Entry 7SN9 (electron microscopy, 3.50 A resolution); this record covers chains b and e of the 42 polymer chains in the assembly.

[Chain b (and e)]
Name: Flagellin A
Source organism: Sinorhizobium meliloti
Notes: chain e of this document is another copy of the same molecule, construct and numbering; everything in this record applies to it too
Reference sequence: P13118 (FLAA_RHIML); numbering as in UniProt (aligned over 1-395)
Sequence (395 residues; each row starts with the number of its first residue):
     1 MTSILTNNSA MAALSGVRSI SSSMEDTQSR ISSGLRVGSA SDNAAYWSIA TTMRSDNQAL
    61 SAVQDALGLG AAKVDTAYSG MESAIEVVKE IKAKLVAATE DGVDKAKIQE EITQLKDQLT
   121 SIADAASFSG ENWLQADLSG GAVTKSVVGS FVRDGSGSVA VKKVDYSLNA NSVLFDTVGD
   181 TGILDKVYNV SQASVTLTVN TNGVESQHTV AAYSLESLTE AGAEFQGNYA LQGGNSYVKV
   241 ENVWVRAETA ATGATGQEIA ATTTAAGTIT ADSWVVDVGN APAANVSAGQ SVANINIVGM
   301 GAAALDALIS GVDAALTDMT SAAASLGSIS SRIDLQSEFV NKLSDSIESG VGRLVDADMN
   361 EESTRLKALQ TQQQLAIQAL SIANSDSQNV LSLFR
Disordered / not traced: 1
Sequence notes: conflict G16 (Thr in P13118), V17 (Leu in P13118)

[Interface between chain b and chain e]
Residue-residue contacts (11; chain b residue first):
  D358(b) with R18(e), salt bridge
  N360(b) with L14(e); V17(e)
  E361(b) with L14(e)
  T364(b) with N384(e), hydrogen bond
  K367(b) with N384(e)
  Q372(b) with I4(e); L5(e)
  L375(b) with L391(e), hydrophobic; F394(e), hydrophobic
  Q378(b) with F394(e)
Interface residues without a listed pair, chain b (13 interface residues in all): E220, S363, A368, T371, Q374
Interface residues without a listed pair, chain e (15 interface residues in all): S139, L380, S385, S387, Q388, V390, R395

[Summary]
Chain b and chain e form an interface of 13 and 15 residues respectively; the contacts include 1 hydrogen bond
and 1 salt bridge. Among the polar pairs are D358(b)-R18(e) and T364(b)-N384(e).
Both chains are Flagellin A (Sinorhizobium meliloti). Entry 7SN9 (Cryo-EM structure of the Sinorhizobium
meliloti flagellar filament) was determined by electron microscopy (same publication as 7SN4, 7SN7, 7SQD and
7SQJ).
